9F92 - chain A; structure by X-ray diffraction, 1.32 A resolution.

Chain A:
Name: Trans-2,3-dihydro-3-hydroxyanthranilate isomerase
From: Pseudomonas fluorescens
Notes: EC 5.3.3.17
UniProtKB: Q51792 (PHZF_PSEFL); residue numbers follow UniProt; this construct covers 1-278
Chain sequence (298 residues; row label = number of the first residue in the row; numbers below 1 keep their minus sign (Met-19 is residue -19)):
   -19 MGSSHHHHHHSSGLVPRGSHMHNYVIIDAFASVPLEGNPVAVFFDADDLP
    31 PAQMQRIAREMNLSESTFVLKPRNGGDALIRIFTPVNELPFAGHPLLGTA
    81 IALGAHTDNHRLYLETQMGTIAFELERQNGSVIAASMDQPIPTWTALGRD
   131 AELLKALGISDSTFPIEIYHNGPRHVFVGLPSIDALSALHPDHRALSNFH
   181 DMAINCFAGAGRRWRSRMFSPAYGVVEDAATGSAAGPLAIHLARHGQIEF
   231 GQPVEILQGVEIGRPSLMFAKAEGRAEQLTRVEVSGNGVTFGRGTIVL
Unresolved in the structure: -19 to 0
Differences from the reference sequence: initiating methionine (-19); expression tag (-18 to 0)
Small-molecule neighbours: 2-azanyl-3-nitro-benzoic acid (A1IAX): Glu45, Leu69, Pro70, Phe71, Ala72, Gly152, Pro153, Asp181, Tyr203
UniProt features mapped onto this chain:
  - active site: Glu45

Summary:
Chain A binds 2-azanyl-3-nitro-benzoic acid. Curated annotation (UniProt) lists active-site residue Glu45.
Chain A is Trans-2,3-dihydro-3-hydroxyanthranilate isomerase (Pseudomonas fluorescens); the structure, Complex
of phenazine biosynthesis enzyme PhzF with 2-amino-3-nitrobenzoic acid, was determined by X-ray diffraction,
deposited together with 9F93, 9F94, 9F95 and 9F96.
